PDB entry 5F8A | X-ray diffraction, 1.76 A resolution | chains A and B of the 4 polymer chains in the assembly

== Chain A (and B) ==
Name: Type-2 restriction enzyme EcoRV
From: Escherichia coli
Notes: EC 3.1.21.4; chain B of this document is another copy of the same molecule, construct and numbering; everything in this record applies to it too
UniProt: P04390 (T2E5_ECOLX); numbering as in UniProt (aligned over 2-245)
Amino-acid sequence (244 residues; each row starts with the number of its first residue):
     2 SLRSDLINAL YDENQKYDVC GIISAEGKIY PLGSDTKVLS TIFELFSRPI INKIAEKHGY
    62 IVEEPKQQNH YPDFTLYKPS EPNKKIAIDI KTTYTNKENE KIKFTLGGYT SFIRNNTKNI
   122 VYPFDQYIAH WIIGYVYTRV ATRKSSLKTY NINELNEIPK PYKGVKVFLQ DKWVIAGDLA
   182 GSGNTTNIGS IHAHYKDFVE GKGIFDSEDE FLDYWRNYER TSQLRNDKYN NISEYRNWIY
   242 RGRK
Bound ions: Na+: N15, Y18, D19 (together with 1,2-ethanediol); lutetium (III) ion: E45, D74
Curated features (UniProtKB/Swiss-Prot):
  - active site: D74, D90, K92
  - binding site (Mg(2+)): E45, D74, D90
  - mutagenesis: N70 (N70Q: Decrease in activity), P73 (P73A/G: Loss of activity), D74 (D74A: Loss of activity; D74E: Decrease in activity), D90 (D90A/N/E/T: Loss of activity), K92 (K92E: Loss of activity), S183 to N188 (Weak, non-specific phosphodiesterase activity), S183 (S183A/T: Decrease in activity; S183I: Loss of activity), N185 (N185D/A/Q: Loss of activity), T186 (T186S/N: Loss of activity), T187 (T187S/N: No loss of activity), N188 (N188A/Q/T: Decrease in activity; N188D: Loss of activity), G190 (G190A: No loss of activity), 1 further mutagenesis entry in UniProt
Reported in the primary citation:
  - lutetium (III) ion coordination: E45, D74
  - conformationally variable residues (side-chain flip): E45
  - catalytic residues: E45, D74, D90
  - contacts within the chain: L3-H59, V20-I43, I30-L156, I52-F75, I52-I134, V63-L77, A56-V63, N53-V63, L3-L77, I87-I129 (hydrophobic contact), D90-W132 (backbone contact), D90-I133 (backbone contact), D90-K92, K92-I133 (hydrophobic contact), E220-R226 (backbone contact)
  - self-association interface (contacts with another copy of this molecule); pairs are residue here / residue on that copy: I24-L156, I43-I23, R49-L148, I153-I153
  - binding site for the 12-nt DNA strand: T37
  - binding site for the 12-nt DNA strand: K38, Y219, S223, Q224, R226
  - mutagenesis - L33V, L40V: decreased stability
  - conformationally variable residues (side-chain flip): I91 (proposed by the authors, not directly observed)

== Interface between chain A and chain B ==
Pairs across the interface (94):
  E14(A) - K29(B)  salt bridge
  E14(A) - Y31(B)  hydrogen bond
  K17(A) - E27(B)
  Y18(A) - S25(B)
  Y18(A) - E27(B)
  Y18(A) - K29(B)
  Y18(A) - Y31(B)
  D19(A) - S25(B)
  D19(A) - A26(B)  hydrogen bond (backbone-backbone)
  D19(A) - E27(B)  hydrogen bond (backbone-side chain)
  V20(A) - I23(B)  hydrophobic
  V20(A) - I24(B)
  V20(A) - S25(B)
  C21(A) - I24(B)  hydrogen bond (backbone-backbone)
  C21(A) - S25(B)
  C21(A) - A26(B)
  G22(A) - I23(B)
  G22(A) - I24(B)  hydrogen bond (backbone-backbone)
  I23(A) - V20(B)  hydrophobic
  I23(A) - G22(B)
  I23(A) - I23(B)  hydrophobic
  I23(A) - I43(B)
  I23(A) - L46(B)  hydrophobic
  I24(A) - V20(B)
  I24(A) - C21(B)  hydrogen bond (backbone-backbone)
  I24(A) - G22(B)  hydrogen bond (backbone-backbone)
  I24(A) - I24(B)  hydrophobic
  S25(A) - Y18(B)
  S25(A) - D19(B)
  S25(A) - V20(B)
  S25(A) - C21(B)
  S25(A) - L156(B)
  A26(A) - D19(B)  hydrogen bond (backbone-backbone)
  A26(A) - C21(B)
  A26(A) - L156(B)
  A26(A) - N157(B)
  E27(A) - K17(B)
  E27(A) - Y18(B)
  E27(A) - D19(B)  hydrogen bond (side chain-backbone)
  G28(A) - L156(B)
  K29(A) - E14(B)  salt bridge
  K29(A) - Y18(B)
  Y31(A) - E14(B)  hydrogen bond
  Y31(A) - Y18(B)
  Y31(A) - L46(B)
  Y31(A) - F47(B)
  Y31(A) - P50(B)  hydrophobic
  P32(A) - L46(B)
  P32(A) - R49(B)
  L33(A) - L46(B)  hydrophobic
  G34(A) - L46(B)
  S35(A) - Q69(B)
  T37(A) - Q69(B)
  K38(A) - K38(B)
  K38(A) - S41(B)  hydrogen bond
  K38(A) - T42(B)
  T42(A) - K38(B)
  T42(A) - V39(B)
  T42(A) - T42(B)  hydrogen bond
  I43(A) - I23(B)
  L46(A) - I23(B)  hydrophobic
  L46(A) - Y31(B)
  L46(A) - P32(B)
  L46(A) - L33(B)  hydrophobic
  L46(A) - G34(B)
  F47(A) - I23(B)
  F47(A) - Y31(B)
  R49(A) - P32(B)
  R49(A) - S147(B)  hydrogen bond (side chain-backbone)
  R49(A) - L148(B)
  P50(A) - Y31(B)  hydrophobic
  P50(A) - L148(B)
  P50(A) - T150(B)
  N53(A) - L148(B)
  E57(A) - K145(B)  salt bridge
  E65(A) - L148(B)
  Q69(A) - D36(B)  hydrogen bond
  Q69(A) - T37(B)  hydrogen bond (side chain-backbone)
  Q69(A) - R140(B)
  F75(A) - L148(B)  hydrophobic
  R140(A) - Q69(B)  hydrogen bond
  K145(A) - N53(B)
  K145(A) - E57(B)  salt bridge
  S147(A) - R49(B)  hydrogen bond (backbone-side chain)
  L148(A) - R49(B)
  L148(A) - P50(B)
  L148(A) - N53(B)
  L148(A) - E65(B)
  T150(A) - P50(B)
  I153(A) - I153(B)  hydrophobic
  L156(A) - S25(B)
  L156(A) - A26(B)
  N157(A) - A26(B)
  N185(A) - N185(B)
Also at the interface, not in a pair above, chain A (48 interface residues in all): I30, D36, V39, V63, T143, K149, T186
Also at the interface, not in a pair above, chain B (48 interface residues in all): G28, I30, S35, F75, T143, K149, T186

== In short ==
Chain A and chain B each contribute 48 residues to their interface, with 17 hydrogen bonds and 4 salt bridges.
Among the polar pairs are E14(A)-K29(B), E57(A)-K145(B) and E14(A)-Y31(B). The paper reports catalytic
residues E45(A), D74(A) and D90(A); L33V and L40V of chain A reduce stability.
Both chains are Type-2 restriction enzyme EcoRV (Escherichia coli). Entry 5F8A (Crystal structure of the
ternary EcoRV-DNA-Lu complex with uncleaved DNA substrate. Lanthanide binding to EcoRV-DNA complex ...) was
determined by X-ray diffraction, deposited together with 5HLK.
